PDB entry 6IFZ | electron microscopy, 3.58 A resolution | chains E and I of the 10 polymer chains in the assembly

Chain E:
Molecule: Type III-A CRISPR-associated RAMP protein Csm3
From: Streptococcus thermophilus ND03
UniProtKB: A0A2U2M035 (A0A2U2M035_STRTR); residues 1-220 here = UniProt positions 1-220
Amino-acid sequence (220 residues; each row starts with the number of its first residue):
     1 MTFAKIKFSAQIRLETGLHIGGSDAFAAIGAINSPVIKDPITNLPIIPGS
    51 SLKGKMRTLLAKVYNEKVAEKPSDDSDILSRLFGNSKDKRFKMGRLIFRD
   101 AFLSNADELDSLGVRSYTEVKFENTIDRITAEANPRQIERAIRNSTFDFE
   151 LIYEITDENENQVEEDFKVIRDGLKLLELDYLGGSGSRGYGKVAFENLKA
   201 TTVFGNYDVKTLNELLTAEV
Disordered / not traced: 1, 67-75, 218-220
Construct notes: engineered mutation Asn33 (Asp in A0A2U2M035)

Chain I:
Molecule: crRNA
Sequence (36 nucleotides; each row starts with the number of its first residue):
     1 ACGGAAACGCUUUCUAGCUCGCUAUAAUUACCCAUU
Disordered / not traced: 35-36

How chain E and chain I interact:
Contacting residue pairs (41):
  His19(E) with C10(I), phosphate contact
  Ile20(E) with C10(I), phosphate contact
  Gly21(E) with G9(I), sugar contact; C10(I), hydrogen bond to the phosphate
  Gly22(E) with G9(I), sugar contact
  Asp24(E) with G9(I), base contact
  Ser50(E) with C8(I), sugar contact; G9(I), hydrogen bond to the phosphate
  Ser51(E) with C8(I), phosphate contact; G9(I), hydrogen bond to the phosphate
  Lys53(E) with A6(I), phosphate contact; A7(I), salt bridge to the phosphate
  Gly54(E) with C8(I), phosphate contact
  Lys55(E) with C8(I), base contact
  Arg57(E) with A7(I), salt bridge to the phosphate
  Thr58(E) with C8(I), base contact
  Ser86(E) with A5(I), base contact; A6(I), sugar contact
  Lys92(E) with A5(I), sugar contact
  Met93(E) with A5(I), phosphate contact
  Phe122(E) with U15(I), base contact
  Glu123(E) with U15(I), phosphate contact
  Asn124(E) with U13(I), hydrogen bond to the sugar; C14(I), hydrogen bond to the sugar; U15(I), hydrogen bond to the phosphate; A16(I), hydrogen bond to the sugar
  Thr125(E) with U13(I), hydrogen bond to the base; C14(I), phosphate contact
  Ile126(E) with C14(I), hydrogen bond to the phosphate; A16(I), sugar contact
  Ala133(E) with A16(I), base contact
  Arg136(E) with U13(I), hydrogen bond to the sugar
  Tyr181(E) with C8(I), hydrogen bond to the base; U11(I), phosphate contact
  Gly184(E) with C10(I), phosphate contact; U11(I), phosphate contact
  Ser185(E) with U11(I), hydrogen bond to the phosphate
  Gly186(E) with U11(I), hydrogen bond to the phosphate
  Ser187(E) with U12(I), hydrogen bond to the phosphate
  Arg188(E) with U12(I), salt bridge to the phosphate; U13(I), salt bridge to the phosphate
Other interface residues (no listed pair), chain E (34 interface residues in all): Phe83, Gly84, Asn85, Lys121, Pro135, Gly183

Overview:
34 residues of chain E and 12 residues of chain I are in contact, with 14 hydrogen bonds and 4 salt bridges.
Among the polar pairs are Thr125(E)-U13(I), Tyr181(E)-C8(I) and Asn124(E)-U13(I).
Chain E is Type III-A CRISPR-associated RAMP protein Csm3 (Streptococcus thermophilus ND03) and chain I is
crRNA; the structure, Type III-A Csm complex, Cryo-EM structure of Csm-CTR2-ssDNA complex, was determined by
electron microscopy, deposited together with 6IFK, 6IFL, 6IFN, 6IFR, 6IFU, 6IFY and 6IG0.
